PDB entry 6XBD | electron microscopy, 3.05 A resolution | chains I and J of the 14 polymer chains in the assembly

[Chain I (and J)]
Molecule: Phospholipid transport system ATP-binding protein MlaF
Organism: Escherichia coli DEC6A
Notes: EC 3.6.3.-; chain J of this document is another copy of the same molecule, construct and numbering; everything in this record applies to it too
Reference sequence: H4UPQ0 (H4UPQ0_ECOLX); residue numbers follow UniProt; this construct covers 1-269
Sequence (269 residues; numbered 1 to 269; the number before each row is that of its first residue):
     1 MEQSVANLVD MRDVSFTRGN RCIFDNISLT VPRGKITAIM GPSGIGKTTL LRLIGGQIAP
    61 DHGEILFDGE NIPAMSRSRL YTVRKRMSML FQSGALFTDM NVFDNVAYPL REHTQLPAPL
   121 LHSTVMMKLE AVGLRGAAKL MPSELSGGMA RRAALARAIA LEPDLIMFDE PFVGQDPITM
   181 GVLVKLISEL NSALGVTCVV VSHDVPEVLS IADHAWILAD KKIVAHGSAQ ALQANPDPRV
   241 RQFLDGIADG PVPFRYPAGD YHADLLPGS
Disordered / not traced: 1-4, 268-269

[How chain I and chain J interact]
Residue-residue contacts - 73 pairs, chain I then chain J:
  Pro42(I) - Asp176(J)
  Ser43(I) - Asp176(J)  hydrogen bond (backbone-side chain)
  His122(I) - Asp264(J)  hydrogen bond (side chain-backbone)
  Ser123(I) - Leu265(J)
  Met126(I) - Asp264(J)
  Met127(I) - Leu265(J)  hydrophobic
  Glu130(I) - Arg255(J)  salt bridge
  Glu130(I) - Tyr261(J)
  Val132(I) - Phe254(J)
  Gly133(I) - Arg255(J)
  Gly133(I) - Tyr256(J)  hydrogen bond (backbone-backbone)
  Arg135(I) - Ala258(J)
  Arg135(I) - Gly259(J)
  Arg135(I) - Asp260(J)  hydrogen bond (side chain-backbone)
  Arg135(I) - Tyr261(J)
  Arg135(I) - Asp264(J)  salt bridge
  Gly136(I) - Tyr256(J)
  Gly136(I) - Pro257(J)
  Gly136(I) - Ala258(J)
  Ala137(I) - Tyr256(J)
  Leu140(I) - Tyr256(J)
  Met149(I) - Tyr256(J)  hydrophobic
  Arg152(I) - Phe254(J)  hydrogen bond (side chain-backbone)
  Val173(I) - Gly174(J)
  Gly174(I) - Val173(J)
  Gly174(I) - Gly174(J)
  Asp176(I) - Pro42(J)
  Asp176(I) - Ser43(J)  hydrogen bond (side chain-backbone)
  Asp176(I) - His203(J)
  Pro177(I) - His203(J)
  Pro177(I) - Phe243(J)
  Pro177(I) - Gly246(J)
  Ile178(I) - Phe243(J)  hydrophobic
  Gly181(I) - Gly246(J)
  Gly181(I) - Ala248(J)
  Val182(I) - Ala248(J)
  Val182(I) - Phe254(J)  hydrophobic
  Lys185(I) - Ala248(J)
  Lys185(I) - Phe254(J)
  Leu186(I) - Phe254(J)  hydrophobic
  His203(I) - Asp176(J)
  His203(I) - Pro177(J)
  Phe243(I) - Pro177(J)
  Phe243(I) - Ile178(J)  hydrophobic
  Gly246(I) - Pro177(J)
  Gly246(I) - Gly181(J)
  Ala248(I) - Gly181(J)
  Ala248(I) - Val182(J)
  Ala248(I) - Lys185(J)
  Phe254(I) - Val132(J)
  Phe254(I) - Arg152(J)  hydrogen bond (backbone-side chain)
  Phe254(I) - Val182(J)  hydrophobic
  Phe254(I) - Lys185(J)
  Phe254(I) - Leu186(J)  hydrophobic
  Arg255(I) - Glu130(J)  salt bridge
  Arg255(I) - Gly133(J)
  Tyr256(I) - Gly133(J)  hydrogen bond (backbone-backbone)
  Tyr256(I) - Gly136(J)
  Tyr256(I) - Ala137(J)
  Tyr256(I) - Leu140(J)
  Tyr256(I) - Met149(J)  hydrophobic
  Pro257(I) - Gly136(J)
  Ala258(I) - Arg135(J)
  Ala258(I) - Gly136(J)
  Gly259(I) - Arg135(J)
  Asp260(I) - Arg135(J)  hydrogen bond (backbone-side chain)
  Tyr261(I) - Glu130(J)
  Tyr261(I) - Arg135(J)
  Asp264(I) - His122(J)  hydrogen bond (backbone-side chain)
  Asp264(I) - Met126(J)
  Asp264(I) - Arg135(J)  salt bridge
  Leu265(I) - Ser123(J)
  Leu265(I) - Met127(J)  hydrophobic
Also at the interface, not in a pair above, chain I (45 interface residues in all): Leu134, Gln175, Asp204, Val205, Gln242, Ile247, Pro267
Also at the interface, not in a pair above, chain J (45 interface residues in all): Leu134, Gln175, Asp204, Val205, Gln242, Ile247, Pro267

[Overview]
Chain I and chain J each contribute 45 residues to their interface, with 10 hydrogen bonds and 4 salt bridges.
Polar pairs include Glu130(I)-Arg255(J), Arg135(I)-Asp264(J) and Ser43(I)-Asp176(J).
Chain I and chain J are both Phospholipid transport system ATP-binding protein MlaF (Escherichia coli DEC6A);
the structure, Cryo-EM structure of MlaFEDB in nanodiscs with phospholipid substrates, was determined by
electron microscopy.
